Entry 1JKI (X-ray diffraction, 2.20 A resolution); this record covers chains A and B.

Chain A (and B):
Protein: myo-inositol-1-phosphate synthase
From: Saccharomyces cerevisiae
Notes: EC 5.5.1.4; chain B of this document is another copy of the same molecule, construct and numbering; everything in this record applies to it too
UniProtKB: P11986 (INO1_YEAST); residues 1-533 here correspond to UniProt positions 23-555 (UniProt number = residue number + 22)
Sequence (533 residues; each row starts with the number of its first residue):
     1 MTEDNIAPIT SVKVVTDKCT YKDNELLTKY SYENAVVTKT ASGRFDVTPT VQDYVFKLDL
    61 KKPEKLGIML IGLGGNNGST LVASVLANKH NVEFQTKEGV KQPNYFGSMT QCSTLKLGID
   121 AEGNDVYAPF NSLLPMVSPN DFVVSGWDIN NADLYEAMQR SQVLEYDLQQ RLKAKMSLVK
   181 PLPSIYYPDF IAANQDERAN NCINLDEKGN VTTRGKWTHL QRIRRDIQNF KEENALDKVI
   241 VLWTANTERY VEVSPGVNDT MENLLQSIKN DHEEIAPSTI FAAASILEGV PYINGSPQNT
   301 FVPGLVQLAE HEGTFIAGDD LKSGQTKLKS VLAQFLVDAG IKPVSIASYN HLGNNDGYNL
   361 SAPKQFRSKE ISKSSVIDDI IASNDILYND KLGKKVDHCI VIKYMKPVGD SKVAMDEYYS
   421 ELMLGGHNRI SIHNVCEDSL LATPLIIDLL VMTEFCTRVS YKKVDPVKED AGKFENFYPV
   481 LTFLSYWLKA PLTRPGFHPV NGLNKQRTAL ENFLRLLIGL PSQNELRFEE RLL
Not modelled in the structure: 1-8 (chain B: 1-9)
Residues lining bound ligands:
  - 2-deoxy-glucitol-6-phosphate (DG6): T247, D320, L321, S323, Q325, T326, N350, L352, N354, D356, G357, L360, K369, I402, K412, D438, K489
  - NADH (NAI; 1,4-dihydronicotinamide adenine dinucleotide): I71, G72, G74, G75, N76, N77, W147, D148, I149, N150, S184, I185, I191, R198, W243, T244, A245, N246, T247, P277, G295, S296, P297, D320, L321, N354, N355, D356, K369, D410, D438, S439, A442
Swiss-Prot annotation at these positions:
  - binding site (NAD(+)): D416

Interface between chain A and chain B:
Pairs across the interface - 272 pairs, chain A then chain B:
  I9(A) - S42(B)
  I9(A) - G43(B)
  T10(A) - G43(B)
  T10(A) - F45(B)
  S11(A) - G43(B)  hydrogen bond (backbone-backbone)
  S11(A) - R44(B)
  S11(A) - F45(B)  hydrogen bond (backbone-backbone)
  V12(A) - F45(B)
  V12(A) - V47(B)  hydrophobic
  K13(A) - F45(B)  hydrogen bond (backbone-backbone)
  K13(A) - D46(B)
  K13(A) - V47(B)  hydrogen bond (backbone-backbone)
  V14(A) - V47(B)
  V15(A) - V47(B)  hydrogen bond (backbone-backbone)
  V15(A) - P49(B)
  Y30(A) - N524(B)  hydrogen bond
  Y30(A) - L526(B)
  Y30(A) - F528(B)  hydrophobic
  Y32(A) - N524(B)
  Y32(A) - L526(B)  hydrogen bond (side chain-backbone)
  Y32(A) - F528(B)  hydrophobic
  Y32(A) - E529(B)  hydrogen bond
  E33(A) - P521(B)
  E33(A) - N524(B)
  N34(A) - I119(B)
  N34(A) - E529(B)  hydrogen bond
  A35(A) - L117(B)
  A35(A) - G118(B)
  A35(A) - I119(B)  hydrogen bond (backbone-backbone)
  V36(A) - I119(B)
  V37(A) - G118(B)
  V37(A) - I119(B)  hydrogen bond (backbone-backbone)
  V37(A) - D120(B)
  V37(A) - V126(B)  hydrophobic
  G43(A) - T10(B)
  G43(A) - S11(B)  hydrogen bond (backbone-backbone)
  R44(A) - S11(B)
  R44(A) - K13(B)
  F45(A) - T10(B)
  F45(A) - S11(B)  hydrogen bond (backbone-backbone)
  F45(A) - V12(B)
  F45(A) - K13(B)  hydrogen bond (backbone-backbone)
  F45(A) - L117(B)  hydrophobic
  F45(A) - V126(B)  hydrophobic
  F45(A) - Y127(B)
  F45(A) - A128(B)  hydrophobic
  F45(A) - P129(B)
  D46(A) - K13(B)
  V47(A) - K13(B)  hydrogen bond (backbone-backbone)
  V47(A) - V14(B)
  V47(A) - V15(B)  hydrogen bond (backbone-backbone)
  V47(A) - L117(B)  hydrophobic
  V47(A) - L520(B)  hydrophobic
  T48(A) - V15(B)
  P49(A) - V15(B)
  Y54(A) - F528(B)  hydrophobic
  Y54(A) - L532(B)  hydrophobic
  F56(A) - F528(B)  hydrophobic
  T80(A) - M423(B)
  S84(A) - M423(B)
  S84(A) - L424(B)
  F94(A) - L424(B)
  F94(A) - G425(B)
  N104(A) - M423(B)
  N104(A) - L424(B)
  F106(A) - G340(B)
  F106(A) - K342(B)
  F106(A) - L387(B)  hydrophobic
  F106(A) - E421(B)
  F106(A) - L422(B)
  F106(A) - M423(B)
  G107(A) - A339(B)
  G107(A) - G340(B)  hydrogen bond (backbone-backbone)
  G107(A) - I341(B)
  S108(A) - A339(B)
  S108(A) - G340(B)
  M109(A) - D338(B)
  M109(A) - A339(B)
  Q111(A) - I386(B)
  C112(A) - G340(B)
  C112(A) - N384(B)  hydrogen bond (backbone-side chain)
  C112(A) - I386(B)
  C112(A) - L387(B)
  S113(A) - V337(B)
  S113(A) - D338(B)
  S113(A) - N384(B)
  S113(A) - I386(B)
  T114(A) - S383(B)  hydrogen bond (side chain-backbone)
  T114(A) - N384(B)
  T114(A) - I386(B)
  L117(A) - A35(B)
  L117(A) - F45(B)  hydrophobic
  G118(A) - A35(B)
  G118(A) - V37(B)
  I119(A) - N34(B)
  I119(A) - A35(B)  hydrogen bond (backbone-backbone)
  I119(A) - V36(B)
  I119(A) - V37(B)  hydrogen bond (backbone-backbone)
  D120(A) - V37(B)
  G123(A) - F497(B)
  N124(A) - H498(B)  hydrogen bond
  D125(A) - V500(B)
  V126(A) - V37(B)  hydrophobic
  V126(A) - F45(B)  hydrophobic
  Y127(A) - F45(B)
  Y127(A) - S383(B)
  A128(A) - F45(B)  hydrophobic
  P129(A) - I386(B)  hydrophobic
  L164(A) - L424(B)  hydrophobic
  L168(A) - L424(B)  hydrophobic
  K327(A) - F335(B)
  L328(A) - L332(B)  hydrophobic
  L328(A) - F335(B)
  L328(A) - I430(B)  hydrophobic
  V331(A) - F335(B)  hydrophobic
  L332(A) - L328(B)  hydrophobic
  L332(A) - L332(B)  hydrophobic
  F335(A) - K327(B)
  F335(A) - L328(B)  hydrophobic
  F335(A) - L503(B)  hydrophobic
  D338(A) - M109(B)
  D338(A) - S113(B)
  D338(A) - R507(B)  salt bridge
  A339(A) - G107(B)
  A339(A) - S108(B)
  A339(A) - M109(B)
  A339(A) - Y486(B)
  G340(A) - F106(B)
  G340(A) - G107(B)  hydrogen bond (backbone-backbone)
  G340(A) - S108(B)
  G340(A) - C112(B)
  I341(A) - G107(B)
  K342(A) - F106(B)
  S383(A) - T114(B)  hydrogen bond (backbone-side chain)
  S383(A) - Y127(B)
  N384(A) - C112(B)  hydrogen bond (side chain-backbone)
  N384(A) - S113(B)
  N384(A) - T114(B)
  I386(A) - Q111(B)
  I386(A) - C112(B)
  I386(A) - S113(B)
  L387(A) - C112(B)
  L392(A) - F106(B)  hydrophobic
  E421(A) - F106(B)
  L422(A) - F106(B)
  L422(A) - C436(B)  hydrophobic
  L422(A) - L440(B)  hydrophobic
  L422(A) - L441(B)  hydrophobic
  M423(A) - T80(B)
  M423(A) - S84(B)
  M423(A) - N104(B)
  M423(A) - F106(B)
  M423(A) - L440(B)
  M423(A) - T443(B)
  M423(A) - P444(B)
  L424(A) - S84(B)
  L424(A) - F94(B)
  L424(A) - P103(B)  hydrophobic
  L424(A) - N104(B)
  L424(A) - L164(B)  hydrophobic
  G425(A) - F94(B)
  G426(A) - L440(B)
  H427(A) - C436(B)
  N428(A) - N434(B)  hydrogen bond
  N428(A) - V435(B)  hydrogen bond (side chain-backbone)
  N428(A) - C436(B)
  R429(A) - H433(B)
  R429(A) - N434(B)
  R429(A) - V435(B)  hydrogen bond (backbone-backbone)
  I430(A) - L328(B)  hydrophobic
  I430(A) - I432(B)  hydrophobic
  I430(A) - H433(B)
  I430(A) - N434(B)
  S431(A) - S431(B)
  S431(A) - I432(B)
  S431(A) - H433(B)  hydrogen bond (backbone-backbone)
  I432(A) - I430(B)  hydrophobic
  I432(A) - S431(B)
  H433(A) - R429(B)
  H433(A) - I430(B)
  H433(A) - S431(B)  hydrogen bond (backbone-backbone)
  N434(A) - N428(B)  hydrogen bond
  N434(A) - R429(B)
  N434(A) - I430(B)
  V435(A) - N428(B)
  V435(A) - R429(B)  hydrogen bond (backbone-backbone)
  C436(A) - H427(B)
  C436(A) - N428(B)
  L440(A) - M423(B)
  L440(A) - G426(B)
  L441(A) - I341(B)  hydrophobic
  T443(A) - M423(B)
  P444(A) - M423(B)
  Y461(A) - L532(B)  hydrophobic
  Y461(A) - L533(B)  hydrogen bond (side chain-backbone)
  F477(A) - L532(B)  hydrophobic
  Y478(A) - E530(B)
  Y478(A) - R531(B)  hydrogen bond (backbone-backbone)
  Y478(A) - L533(B)  hydrophobic
  T482(A) - E530(B)
  T482(A) - R531(B)  hydrogen bond (backbone-side chain)
  F483(A) - R531(B)
  Y486(A) - A339(B)
  T493(A) - E530(B)
  R494(A) - E529(B)
  R494(A) - E530(B)  hydrogen bond (side chain-backbone)
  R494(A) - L532(B)  hydrogen bond (side chain-backbone)
  R494(A) - L533(B)
  G496(A) - E122(B)
  F497(A) - E529(B)
  F497(A) - E530(B)
  H498(A) - N124(B)
  V500(A) - R527(B)
  L503(A) - F335(B)  hydrophobic
  N504(A) - N504(B)
  K505(A) - E525(B)
  R507(A) - D338(B)  salt bridge
  T508(A) - E525(B)
  A509(A) - N524(B)
  A509(A) - E525(B)
  A509(A) - L526(B)
  A509(A) - R531(B)
  N512(A) - N524(B)
  F513(A) - L526(B)
  L516(A) - L526(B)  hydrophobic
  L516(A) - F528(B)  hydrophobic
  L520(A) - V47(B)  hydrophobic
  P521(A) - E33(B)
  S522(A) - S522(B)
  S522(A) - Q523(B)
  S522(A) - N524(B)
  Q523(A) - S522(B)
  N524(A) - Y30(B)
  N524(A) - Y32(B)
  N524(A) - E33(B)  hydrogen bond (side chain-backbone)
  N524(A) - T508(B)
  N524(A) - N512(B)  hydrogen bond (backbone-side chain)
  N524(A) - S522(B)
  E525(A) - K505(B)
  E525(A) - A509(B)
  L526(A) - Y30(B)
  L526(A) - A509(B)
  L526(A) - N512(B)
  L526(A) - F513(B)
  L526(A) - L516(B)  hydrophobic
  R527(A) - Y32(B)
  R527(A) - V500(B)
  F528(A) - Y30(B)  hydrophobic
  F528(A) - Y32(B)  hydrogen bond (backbone-side chain)
  F528(A) - Y54(B)  hydrophobic
  F528(A) - F56(B)  hydrophobic
  F528(A) - F483(B)  hydrophobic
  F528(A) - F513(B)  hydrophobic
  F528(A) - L516(B)  hydrophobic
  E529(A) - Y32(B)  hydrogen bond
  E529(A) - N34(B)  hydrogen bond
  E529(A) - F497(B)
  E530(A) - T482(B)  hydrogen bond
  E530(A) - R494(B)  hydrogen bond (backbone-side chain)
  E530(A) - F497(B)
  R531(A) - Y478(B)
  R531(A) - T482(B)  hydrogen bond
  R531(A) - F483(B)
  R531(A) - A509(B)
  L532(A) - Y54(B)
  L532(A) - Y461(B)  hydrogen bond (backbone-side chain)
  L532(A) - Y478(B)
  L532(A) - R494(B)  hydrogen bond (backbone-side chain)
  L533(A) - Y461(B)  hydrogen bond (backbone-side chain)
  L533(A) - K463(B)
  L533(A) - E475(B)
  L533(A) - R494(B)
Other interface residues (no listed pair), chain A (126 interface residues in all): S42, A87, P103, Y105, G324, V337, D385, E437
Other interface residues (no listed pair), chain B (127 interface residues in all): A83, A87, Y105, G123, E165, G324, V331, D385, L392, F477, T493, G496, G519

In short:
The interface between chain A and chain B involves 126 residues on one side and 127 on the other, with 48
hydrogen bonds and 2 salt bridges. Polar contacts include D338(A)-R507(B), Y30(A)-N524(B) and Y32(A)-L526(B).
Chain A binds 2-deoxy-glucitol-6-phosphate and NADH.
Both chains are myo-inositol-1-phosphate synthase (Saccharomyces cerevisiae). Entry 1JKI
(myo-Inositol-1-phosphate Synthase Complexed with an Inhibitor, 2-deoxy-glucitol-6-phosphate) was determined
by X-ray diffraction, deposited together with 1JKF.
